5CH4 - chains Y and G of the 3 polymer chains in the assembly; structure by X-ray diffraction, 3.64 A resolution.

Chain Y:
Protein: Protein translocase subunit SecY
Source organism: Thermus thermophilus (strain HB8 / ATCC 27634 / DSM 579)
Reference sequence: Q5SHQ8 (SECY_THET8); aligned to UniProt positions 1-432 over residues 1-435 (the alignment contains insertions or deletions, so no single offset holds)
Sequence (441 residues; numbered 1 to 444; 3 numbers in that range are skipped by the numbering (no residue carries them; nothing is unmodelled there); the number before each row is that of its first residue):
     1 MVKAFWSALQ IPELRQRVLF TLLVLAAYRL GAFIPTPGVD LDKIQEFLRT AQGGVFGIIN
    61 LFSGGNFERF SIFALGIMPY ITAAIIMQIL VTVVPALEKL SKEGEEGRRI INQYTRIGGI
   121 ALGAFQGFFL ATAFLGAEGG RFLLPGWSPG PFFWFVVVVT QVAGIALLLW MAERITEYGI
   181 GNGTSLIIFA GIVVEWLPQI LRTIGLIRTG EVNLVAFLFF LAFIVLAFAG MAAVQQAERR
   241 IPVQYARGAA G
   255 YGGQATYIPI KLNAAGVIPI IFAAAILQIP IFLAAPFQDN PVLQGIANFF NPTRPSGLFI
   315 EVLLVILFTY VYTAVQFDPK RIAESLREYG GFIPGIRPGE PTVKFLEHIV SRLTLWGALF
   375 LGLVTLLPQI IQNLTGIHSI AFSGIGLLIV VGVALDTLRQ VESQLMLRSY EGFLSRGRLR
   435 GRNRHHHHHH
Disordered / not traced: 425-444
Sequence notes: engineered mutation Val2 (Leu in Q5SHQ8), Gly248 (Lys in Q5SHQ8), Ala249 (Val in Q5SHQ8), Ala250 (Val in Q5SHQ8); expression tag (439-444)

Chain G:
Protein: Putative preprotein translocase, SecG subunit
Source organism: Thermus thermophilus (strain HB8 / ATCC 27634 / DSM 579)
Reference sequence: Q5SHE6 (Q5SHE6_THET8); residues 1-75 here correspond to UniProt positions 43-117 (UniProt number = residue number + 42)
Sequence (75 residues; row label = number of the first residue in the row):
     1 MDLLYTLVIL FYLGVAGLLV YLVLVQEPKQ GAGDLMGGSA DLFSARGVTG GLYRLTVILG
    61 VVFAALALVI GLWPR
Disordered / not traced: 75

Chain Y / chain G interface:
Residue-residue contacts (61):
  Arg17(Y) - Ser39(G)
  Arg17(Y) - Ala40(G)
  Arg17(Y) - Phe43(G)
  Phe20(Y) - Tyr53(G)
  Ile34(Y) - Ala64(G)
  Ile34(Y) - Ala67(G)  hydrophobic
  Ile34(Y) - Leu68(G)  hydrophobic
  Pro37(Y) - Tyr12(G)
  Pro37(Y) - Ala67(G)
  Pro37(Y) - Ile70(G)  hydrophobic
  Pro37(Y) - Gly71(G)
  Tyr80(Y) - Asp34(G)
  Arg109(Y) - Glu27(G)  salt bridge
  Asn112(Y) - Ala32(G)
  Gln113(Y) - Leu24(G)
  Gln113(Y) - Glu27(G)  hydrogen bond
  Arg116(Y) - Val23(G)  hydrogen bond (side chain-backbone)
  Arg116(Y) - Leu24(G)  hydrogen bond (side chain-backbone)
  Arg116(Y) - Gln26(G)  hydrogen bond (side chain-backbone)
  Arg116(Y) - Glu27(G)
  Arg116(Y) - Pro28(G)
  Ile117(Y) - Leu24(G)  hydrophobic
  Trp147(Y) - Tyr5(G)
  Trp147(Y) - Ile70(G)
  Phe152(Y) - Tyr5(G)
  Phe152(Y) - Ile9(G)  hydrophobic
  Phe155(Y) - Ile9(G)  hydrophobic
  Phe155(Y) - Leu13(G)  hydrophobic
  Val159(Y) - Tyr12(G)  hydrophobic
  Val159(Y) - Leu13(G)  hydrophobic
  Val159(Y) - Ala16(G)  hydrophobic
  Val159(Y) - Phe63(G)
  Thr160(Y) - Tyr12(G)  hydrogen bond
  Thr160(Y) - Phe63(G)
  Val162(Y) - Val20(G)  hydrophobic
  Ala163(Y) - Ala16(G)  hydrophobic
  Ala163(Y) - Leu19(G)
  Ala163(Y) - Phe63(G)  hydrophobic
  Ala166(Y) - Val23(G)  hydrophobic
  Leu167(Y) - Leu19(G)  hydrophobic
  Trp170(Y) - Val23(G)  hydrophobic
  Trp170(Y) - Gln26(G)
  Trp170(Y) - Tyr53(G)  hydrophobic
  Trp170(Y) - Thr56(G)
  Glu173(Y) - Gln26(G)
  Glu173(Y) - Pro28(G)
  Arg174(Y) - Pro28(G)
  Thr176(Y) - Gly33(G)  hydrogen bond (side chain-backbone)
  Thr176(Y) - Met36(G)
  Thr176(Y) - Gly37(G)
  Glu177(Y) - Phe43(G)
  Tyr178(Y) - Thr49(G)
  Gly181(Y) - Gly37(G)
  Asn182(Y) - Gly33(G)
  Asn182(Y) - Asp34(G)  hydrogen bond (side chain-backbone)
  Asn182(Y) - Met36(G)
  Thr184(Y) - Asp34(G)
  Gln418(Y) - Gly38(G)  hydrogen bond (side chain-backbone)
  Gln418(Y) - Ser39(G)
  Gln418(Y) - Ala40(G)
  Leu421(Y) - Asp41(G)
Interface residues without a listed pair, chain Y (39 interface residues in all): Pro35, Ile72, Ile120, Val156, Gly164, Gly179, Ile272, Gln414, Arg422
Interface residues without a listed pair, chain G (37 interface residues in all): Val25, Lys29, Gly31, Leu35, Val57, Gly60

Summary:
Chain Y and chain G form an interface of 39 and 37 residues respectively; the contacts include 8 hydrogen
bonds and 1 salt bridge. Polar pairs include Arg109(Y)-Glu27(G), Gln113(Y)-Glu27(G) and Arg116(Y)-Val23(G).
Here chain Y is Protein translocase subunit SecY and chain G is Putative preprotein translocase, SecG subunit,
both from Thermus thermophilus (strain HB8 / ATCC 27634 / DSM 579). Entry 5CH4 (Peptide-Bound State of Thermus
thermophilus SecYEG) was determined by X-ray diffraction (same publication as 5AWW).
